PDB entry 6R25 | electron microscopy, 4.61 A resolution (low resolution: residue-level contacts below are approximate; hydrogen-bond / salt-bridge calls are withheld) | chains C and J of the 13 polymer chains in the assembly

== Chain C ==
Name: Histone H2A
Organism: Xenopus laevis
Reference sequence: Q6AZJ8 (Q6AZJ8_XENLA); residues 1-129 here correspond to UniProt positions 2-130 (UniProt number = residue number + 1)
Chain sequence (129 residues; each row starts with the number of its first residue):
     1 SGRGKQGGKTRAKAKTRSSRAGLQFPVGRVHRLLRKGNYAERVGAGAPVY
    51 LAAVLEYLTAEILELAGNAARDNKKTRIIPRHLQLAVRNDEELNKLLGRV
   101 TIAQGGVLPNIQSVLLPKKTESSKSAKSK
Not modelled in the structure: 1-16, 121-129

== Chain J ==
Molecule: 147-nt DNA strand
Sequence (147 nucleotides; numbered -73 to 73; the number before each row is that of its first residue; numbers below 1 keep their minus sign (DA-73 is residue -73)):
   -73 ATCGAGAATCCCGGTGCCGAGGCCGCTCAATTGGTCGTAGACAGCTCTAG
   -23 CACCGCTTAAACGCACGTACGCGCTGTCCCCCGCGTTTTAACCGCCAAGG
    27 GGATTACTCCCTAGTCTCCAGGCACGTGTCAGATATATACATCCGAT

== Chain C / chain J interface ==
Contacting residue pairs (13):
  Arg29(C) with DG48(J); DC49(J)
  Arg42(C) with DT38(J); DA39(J)
  Val43(C) with DT38(J); DA39(J)
  Gly44(C) with DT38(J)
  Ala45(C) with DT38(J)
  Lys75(C) with DG58(J)
  Thr76(C) with DA57(J); DG58(J)
  Arg77(C) with DA57(J); DG58(J)
Other interface residues (no listed pair), chain C (11 interface residues in all): Ser18, Glu41, Lys119
Other interface residues (no listed pair), chain J (9 interface residues in all): DA46, DA59, DC70

== In short ==
The interface between chain C and chain J involves 11 residues on one side and 9 on the other.
Chain C is Histone H2A (Xenopus laevis) and chain J is a 147-nt DNA strand; the structure, Structure of
LSD2/NPAC-linker/nucleosome core particle complex: Class 3, was determined by electron microscopy (same
publication as 6R1T and 6R1U).
